Entry 7PFA (electron microscopy, 9.70 A resolution (very low resolution: no residue pairs are listed; an interface is given only as per-side residue counts)); this record covers chains e and I of the 28 polymer chains in the assembly.

Chain e:
Name: Histone H3.2
From: Homo sapiens
Reference sequence: Q71DI3 (H32_HUMAN); residues 0-135 here correspond to UniProt positions 1-136 (UniProt number = residue number + 1)
Amino-acid sequence (136 residues; each row starts with the number of its first residue; numbering starts at 0):
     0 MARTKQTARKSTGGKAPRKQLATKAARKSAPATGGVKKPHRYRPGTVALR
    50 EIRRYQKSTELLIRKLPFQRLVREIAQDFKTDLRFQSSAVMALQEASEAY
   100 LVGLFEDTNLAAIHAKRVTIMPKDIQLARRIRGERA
Not modelled in the structure: 0-36, 134-135
Differences from the reference sequence: engineered mutation Ala110 (Cys111 in Q71DI3)
Curated features (UniProtKB/Swiss-Prot):
  - modified residue: Arg2 (Asymmetric dimethylarginine), Thr3 (Phosphothreonine), Lys4 (Allysine), Gln5 (5-glutamyl dopamine), Thr6 (Phosphothreonine), Arg8 (Citrulline), Lys9 (N6,N6,N6-trimethyllysine), Ser10 (ADP-ribosylserine), Thr11 (Phosphothreonine), Lys14 (N6-(2-hydroxyisobutyryl)lysine), Arg17 (Asymmetric dimethylarginine), Lys18 (N6-(2-hydroxyisobutyryl)lysine), Lys23 (N6-(2-hydroxyisobutyryl)lysine), Arg26 (Citrulline), Lys27 (N6,N6,N6-trimethyllysine), Ser28 (ADP-ribosylserine), Lys36 (N6,N6,N6-trimethyllysine), Lys37 (N6-methyllysine), Tyr41 (Phosphotyrosine), Lys56 (N6,N6,N6-trimethyllysine) and 8 more in UniProt
  - lipidation: Lys18 (N6-decanoyllysine)

Chain I:
Molecule: 788-nt DNA strand
From: synthetic construct
Sequence (788 nucleotides; numbered 1 to 788; the number before each row is that of its first residue):
     1 ATCGTCTCGCGCACTGGCCGCCATACTGGAGAATCCCGGTGCCGAGGCCG
    51 CTCAATTGGTCGTAGACAGCTCTAGCACCGCTTAAACGCACGTACGCGCT
   101 GTCCCCCGCGTTTTAACCGCCAAGGGGATTACTCCCTAGTCTCCAGGCAC
   151 GTGTCAGATATATACATCCTGTCATGTAAGTATTAAGGTAACCCAGTACT
   201 GTCTCGCGCACTGGCCGCCATACTGGAGAATCCCGGTGCCGAGGCCGCTC
   251 AATTGGTCGTAGACAGCTCTAGCACCGCTTAAACGCACGTACGCGCTGTC
   301 CCCCGCGTTTTAACCGCCAAGGGGATTACTCCCTAGTCTCCAGGCACGTG
   351 TCAGATATATACATCCTGTCATGTAAGTATTAAGGTAACCCAGTACTGTC
   401 TCGCGCACTGGCCGCCATACTGGAGAATCCCGGTGCCGAGGCCGCTCAAT
   451 TGGTCGTAGACAGCTCTAGCACCGCTTAAACGCACGTACGCGCTGTCCCC
   501 CGCGTTTTAACCGCCAAGGGGATTACTCCCTAGTCTCCAGGCACGTGTCA
   551 GATATATACATCCTGTCATGTAAGTATTAAGGTAACCCAGTACTGTCTCG
   601 CGCACTGGCCGCCATACTGGAGAATCCCGGTGCCGAGGCCGCTCAATTGG
   651 TCGTAGACAGCTCTAGCACCGCTTAAACGCACGTACGCGCTGTCCCCCGC
   701 GTTTTAACCGCCAAGGGGATTACTCCCTAGTCTCCAGGCACGTGTCAGAT
   751 ATATACATCCTGTCATGTAAGTATTAAGGTAACCCGAT
Not modelled in the structure: 1-15, 577-788

Chain e / chain I interface:
At this resolution (10 A) residue pairs are not listed: 20 residues of chain e and 12 of chain I lie at the interface.

In short:
The interface between chain e and chain I involves 20 residues on one side and 12 on the other.
Here chain e is Histone H3.2 (Homo sapiens) and chain I is a 788-nt DNA strand (synthetic construct). Entry
7PFA (Trinucleosome of the 4x197 nucleosome array containing H1) was determined by electron microscopy,
deposited together with 7PET, 7PEU, 7PEV, 7PEW, 7PEX, 7PEY and 16 further entries.
